Entry 8X30 (electron microscopy, 4.30 A resolution (low resolution: residue-level contacts below are approximate; hydrogen-bond / salt-bridge calls are withheld)); this record covers chains I and C of the 17 polymer chains in the assembly.

# Chain I
Molecule: 146-nt DNA strand
Organism: Saccharomyces cerevisiae
Sequence (146 nucleotides; each row starts with the number of its first residue):
     1 ATCAATATCC ACCTGCAGAT TCTACCAAAA GTGTATTTGG AAACTGCTCC ATCAAAAGGC
    61 ATGTTCAGCG GAATTCCGCT GAACATGCCT TTTGATGGAG CAGTTTCCAA ATACACTTTT
   121 GGTAGAATCT GCAGGTGGAT ATTGAT

# Chain C
Protein: Histone H2A
Organism: Saccharomyces cerevisiae
UniProt: A0A6A5Q818 (A0A6A5Q818_YEASX); residues -6 to 127 here correspond to UniProt positions 1-134 (UniProt number = residue number + 7)
Sequence (134 residues; numbered -6 to 127; the number before each row is that of its first residue; numbers below 1 keep their minus sign (Met-6 is residue -6)):
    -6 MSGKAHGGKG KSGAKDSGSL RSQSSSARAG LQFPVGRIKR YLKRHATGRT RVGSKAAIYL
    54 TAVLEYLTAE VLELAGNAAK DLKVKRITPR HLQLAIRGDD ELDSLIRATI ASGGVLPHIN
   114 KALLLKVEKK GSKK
Disordered / not traced: -6 to 15, 114-127

# Chain I / chain C interface
Pairs across the interface (7; chain I residue first):
  DA29(I) with Arg33(C)
  DA30(I) with Gly29(C); Arg30(C); Arg33(C)
  DG31(I) with Gln16(C); Ser18(C)
  DT32(I) with Gln16(C)
Other interface residues (no listed pair), chain C (6 interface residues in all): Ser17

# Summary
4 residues of chain I face 6 of chain C across their interface.
Chain I is a 146-nt DNA strand and chain C is Histone H2A, both from Saccharomyces cerevisiae; the structure,
Structure of piccolo NuA4 and H2A.Z nucleosome 2:1 complex, was determined by electron microscopy, deposited
together with 8X2X, 8X2Y, 8X2Z, 8X31 and 8X32.
